6B2M - chains B and D of the 6 polymer chains in the assembly; structure by X-ray diffraction, 2.09 A resolution.

== Chain B (and D) ==
Name: ATP-utilizing enzyme of the PP-loopsuperfamily
Organism: Lactobacillus plantarum
Notes: chain D of this document is another copy of the same molecule, construct and numbering; everything in this record applies to it too
UniProt: A0A0G9FES3 (A0A0G9FES3_LACPN); numbering as in UniProt (aligned over 1-276)
Chain sequence (286 residues; numbered 1 to 286; the number before each row is that of its first residue):
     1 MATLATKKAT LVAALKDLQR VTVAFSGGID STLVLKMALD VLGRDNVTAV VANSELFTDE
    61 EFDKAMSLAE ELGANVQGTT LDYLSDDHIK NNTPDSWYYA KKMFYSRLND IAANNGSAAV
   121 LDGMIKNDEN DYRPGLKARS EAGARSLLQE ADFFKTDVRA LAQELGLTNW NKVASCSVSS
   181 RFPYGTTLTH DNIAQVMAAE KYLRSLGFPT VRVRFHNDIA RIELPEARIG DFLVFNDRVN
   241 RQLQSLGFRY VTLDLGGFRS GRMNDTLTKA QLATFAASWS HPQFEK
Unresolved in the structure: 1, 128-138, 260-286 (chain D: 1, 126-143, 260-286)
Sequence notes: expression tag (277-286)
Small-molecule neighbours: coenzyme A (COA): Ala-24, Phe-25, Ser-26, Gly-28, Ile-29, Asp-30, Ser-31, Val-50, Val-51, Ala-52, Phe-57, Tyr-83, Trp-97, Ala-100, Lys-101, Phe-104, Tyr-105, Asp-122, Gly-123, Met-124, Ser-177
What the authors report for this chain:
  - binding site for coenzyme A: Ala-24, Ala-52
  - catalytic residues: Cys-176 (citing earlier work)
  - mutagenesis - K101A, E223A: unchanged catalytic activity
  - mutagenesis - D128A: abolished catalytic activity
  - binding site for coenzyme A: Lys-101 (citing earlier work)
  - mutagenesis - C176A: abolished catalytic activity (citing earlier work)
  - mutagenesis - C176A: abolished binding to coenzyme A
  - mutagenesis - D30A: unchanged binding to coenzyme A
  - binding site for phosphate ion: Cys-176, Ser-180, Arg-212, Arg-214
  - mutagenesis - W97A: decreased expression

== Interface between chain B and chain D ==
Contacting residue pairs (30; chain B residue first):
  His-216(B) / Ile-219(D)
  His-216(B) / Tyr-250(D)
  Ile-219(B) / His-216(D)
  Arg-221(B) / Tyr-250(D)
  Arg-221(B) / Thr-252(D)
  Ile-222(B) / Leu-255(D)  hydrophobic
  Ile-229(B) / Leu-233(D)  hydrophobic
  Gly-230(B) / Leu-233(D)
  Phe-232(B) / Leu-255(D)  hydrophobic
  Leu-233(B) / Ile-229(D)  hydrophobic
  Leu-233(B) / Gly-230(D)
  Asn-236(B) / Leu-255(D)
  Val-239(B) / Leu-255(D)  hydrophobic
  Asn-240(B) / Gly-256(D)
  Tyr-250(B) / His-216(D)
  Tyr-250(B) / Arg-221(D)
  Val-251(B) / Asp-254(D)
  Val-251(B) / Leu-255(D)  hydrogen bond (backbone-backbone)
  Thr-252(B) / Arg-221(D)
  Thr-252(B) / Thr-252(D)
  Thr-252(B) / Leu-253(D)
  Leu-253(B) / Thr-252(D)
  Leu-253(B) / Leu-253(D)  hydrogen bond (backbone-backbone)
  Leu-253(B) / Leu-255(D)  hydrophobic
  Asp-254(B) / Val-251(D)
  Leu-255(B) / Ile-222(D)  hydrophobic
  Leu-255(B) / Asn-236(D)
  Leu-255(B) / Val-239(D)  hydrophobic
  Leu-255(B) / Val-251(D)  hydrogen bond (backbone-backbone)
  Gly-256(B) / Asn-240(D)
Other interface residues (no listed pair), chain D (18 interface residues in all): Phe-232

== Summary ==
Chain B and chain D each contribute 18 residues to their interface; the contacts include 3 hydrogen bonds.
Backbone hydrogen bonds pair Val-251(B)/Leu-255(D) and Leu-253(B)/Leu-253(D). Ligands of chain B: coenzyme A.
From the paper: the catalytic residue Cys-176(B); D128A and C176A of chain B abolish catalytic activity; 6
substitutions were tested in all.
Chain B and chain D are both ATP-utilizing enzyme of the PP-loopsuperfamily (Lactobacillus plantarum); the
structure, LarE, a sulfur transferase involved in synthesis of the cofactor for lactate racemase in complex
with ..., was determined by X-ray diffraction, deposited together with 6B2O.
